PDB entry 3KYH | X-ray diffraction, 3.00 A resolution | chains A and C of the 4 polymer chains in the assembly

[Chain A]
Name: mRNA-capping enzyme subunit beta
Source organism: Saccharomyces cerevisiae
Notes: EC 3.1.3.33; fragment: Triphosphatase domain
UniProt: O13297 (CET1_YEAST); residues 241-549 here = UniProt positions 241-549
Amino-acid sequence (310 residues; each row starts with the number of its first residue):
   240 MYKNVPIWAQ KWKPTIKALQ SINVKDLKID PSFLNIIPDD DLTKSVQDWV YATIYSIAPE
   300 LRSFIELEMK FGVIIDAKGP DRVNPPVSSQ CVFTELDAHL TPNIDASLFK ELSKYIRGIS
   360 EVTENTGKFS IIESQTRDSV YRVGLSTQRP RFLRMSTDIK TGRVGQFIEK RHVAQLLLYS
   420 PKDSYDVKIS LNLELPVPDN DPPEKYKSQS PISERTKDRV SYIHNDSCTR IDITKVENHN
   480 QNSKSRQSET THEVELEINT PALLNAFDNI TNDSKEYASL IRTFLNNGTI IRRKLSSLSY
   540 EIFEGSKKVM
Unresolved in the structure: 240-244, 262-267, 384-388, 479-486, 540-549
Sequence notes: initiating methionine (240)

[Chain C]
Name: mRNA-capping enzyme subunit alpha
Source organism: Saccharomyces cerevisiae
Notes: EC 2.7.7.50
UniProt: Q01159 (MCE1_YEAST); residue numbers follow UniProt; this construct covers 1-459
Amino-acid sequence (461 residues; numbered -1 to 459; the number before each row is that of its first residue; numbers below 1 keep their minus sign (Ser-1 is residue -1)):
    -1 SLMVLAMESR VAPEIPGLIQ PGNVTQDLKM MVCKLLNSPK PTKTFPGSQP VSFQHSDVEE
    59 KLLAHDYYVC EKTDGLRVLM FIVINPVTGE QGCFMIDREN NYYLVNGFRF PRLPQKKKEE
   119 LLETLQDGTL LDGELVIQTN PMTKLQELRY LMFDCLAING RCLTQSPTSS RLAHLGKEFF
   179 KPYFDLRAAY PNRCTTFPFK ISMKHMDFSY QLVKVAKSLD KLPHLSDGLI FTPVKAPYTA
   239 GGKDSLLLKW KPEQENTVDF KLILDIPMVE DPSLPKDDRN RWYYNYDVKP VFSLYVWQGG
   299 ADVNSRLKHF DQPFDRKEFE ILERTYRKFA ELSVSDEEWQ NLKNLEQPLN GRIVECAKNQ
   359 ETGAWEMLRF RDDKLNGNHT SVVQKVLESI NDSVSLEDLE EIVGDIKRCW DERRANMAGG
   419 SGRPLPSQSQ NATLSTSKPV HSQPPSNDKE PKYVDEDDWS D
Unresolved in the structure: -1 to 10, 266-283, 416-459
Sequence notes: expression tag (-1 to 0)

[Interface between chain A and chain C]
Pairs across the interface (10; chain A residue first):
  Gly366(A) with Asn302(C)
  Phe368(A) with Leu305(C)
  Ser369(A) with Val301(C); Leu305(C)
  Ile370(A) with Leu305(C), hydrophobic
  Glu372(A) with Phe308(C)
  Lys399(A) with Phe308(C)
  Thr400(A) with Pro346(C)
  Arg402(A) with Glu344(C); Gln345(C)
Also at the interface, not in a pair above, chain A (10 interface residues in all): Thr365, Ile371
Also at the interface, not in a pair above, chain C (8 interface residues in all): Arg304

[In short]
10 residues of chain A face 8 of chain C across their interface.
Here chain A is mRNA-capping enzyme subunit beta and chain C is mRNA-capping enzyme subunit alpha, both from
Saccharomyces cerevisiae. Entry 3KYH (Saccharomyces cerevisiae Cet1-Ceg1 capping apparatus) was determined by
X-ray diffraction.
